PDB entry 6V95 | X-ray diffraction, 1.78 A resolution | chains A and B of the 4 polymer chains in the assembly

Chain A (and B):
Name: Galactose-binding lectin
Organism: Arachis hypogaea
Notes: chain B of this document is another copy of the same molecule, construct and numbering; everything in this record applies to it too
UniProtKB: P02872 (LECG_ARAHY); residues 1-236 here correspond to UniProt positions 24-259 (UniProt number = residue number + 23)
Chain sequence (236 residues; row label = number of the first residue in the row):
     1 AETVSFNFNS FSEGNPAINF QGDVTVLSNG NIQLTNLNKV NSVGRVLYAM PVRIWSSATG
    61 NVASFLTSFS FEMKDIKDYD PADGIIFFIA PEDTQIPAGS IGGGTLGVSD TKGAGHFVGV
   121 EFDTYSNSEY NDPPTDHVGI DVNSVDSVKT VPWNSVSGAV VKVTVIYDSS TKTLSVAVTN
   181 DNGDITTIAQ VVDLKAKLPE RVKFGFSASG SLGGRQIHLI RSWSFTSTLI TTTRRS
Unresolved in the structure: 233-236
Ion coordination: Mn2+: Glu121, Asp123, Asp132, His137; Ca2+: Asp123, Tyr125, Asn127, Asp132
Ligand contacts: QSG ((2R,3R)-N-[(1-{(3S,3aR,6S,6aR)-6-[4-({[(2R,3R)-2,3-dihydroxy-4-oxo-4-{[(2R,3R,4R,5R,6R)-3,4,5-trihydroxy-6-(hydroxymethyl)tetrahydro-2H-pyran-2-yl]amino}butanoyl]amino}methyl)-1H-1,2,3-triazol-1-yl]hexahydrofuro[3,2-b]furan-3-yl}-1H-1,2,3-triazol-4-yl)methyl]-2,3-dihydroxy-N'-[(2R,3R,4S,5R,6R)-3,4,5-trihydroxy-6-(hydroxymethyl)tetrahydro-2H-pyran-2-yl]butanediamide (non-preferred name)): Asp80, Ala82, Asp83, Gly103, Gly104, Tyr125, Asn127, Glu129, Ser211, Gly213, Gly214
Reported in the primary citation:
  - binding site for QSG: Asp80, Asp83, Ile101, Gly104, Tyr125, Asn127, Ser128, Glu129, Ser211, Leu212, Gly213
  - conformationally variable residues (side-chain flip): Asp80

How chain A and chain B interact:
Residue-residue contacts - 21 pairs, chain A then chain B:
  Ala1(A) - Ser10(B)
  Glu2(A) - Ser12(B)  hydrogen bond
  Glu2(A) - Asn15(B)
  Ser5(A) - Ser5(B)
  Ser12(A) - Glu2(B)  hydrogen bond
  Gly14(A) - Arg53(B)
  Asn15(A) - Glu2(B)
  Pro16(A) - Pro51(B)
  Pro16(A) - Arg53(B)
  Pro16(A) - Arg201(B)
  Ala17(A) - Met50(B)  hydrophobic
  Tyr48(A) - Met50(B)
  Met50(A) - Ala17(B)  hydrophobic
  Met50(A) - Tyr48(B)
  Met50(A) - Met50(B)  hydrophobic
  Pro51(A) - Pro16(B)
  Arg53(A) - Ser12(B)
  Arg53(A) - Glu13(B)
  Arg53(A) - Gly14(B)
  Arg53(A) - Pro16(B)
  Arg201(A) - Pro16(B)
Also at the interface, not in a pair above, chain A (18 interface residues in all): Ser10, Glu13, Ala49, Val52, Thr231
Also at the interface, not in a pair above, chain B (16 interface residues in all): Ala1, Thr231

In short:
18 residues of chain A and 16 residues of chain B are in contact, with 2 hydrogen bonds. Its one
hydrogen-bonded contact is Glu2(A)-Ser12(B). Bound to chain A: compound QSG. The paper reports a binding site
for QSG at Asp80(A), Asp83(A) and Ile101(A) among others; conformational variability at Asp80(A).
Both chains are Galactose-binding lectin (Arachis hypogaea). Entry 6V95 (Peanut lectin complexed with divalent
N-beta-D-galactopyranosyl-L-tartaramidoyl derivative (diNGT)) was determined by X-ray diffraction, deposited
together with 6VAV, 6VAW, 6VC3, 6VC4 and 6VGF.
